Entry 9AS6 (electron microscopy, 3.07 A resolution); this record covers chains C and D of the 5 polymer chains in the assembly.

# Chain C
Protein: Guanine nucleotide-binding protein G(I)/G(S)/G(T) subunit beta-1
From: Homo sapiens
UniProtKB: P62873 (GBB1_HUMAN); residues 2-340 here = UniProt positions 2-340
Sequence (358 residues; row label = number of the first residue in the row; numbers below 1 keep their minus sign (Met-17 is residue -17)):
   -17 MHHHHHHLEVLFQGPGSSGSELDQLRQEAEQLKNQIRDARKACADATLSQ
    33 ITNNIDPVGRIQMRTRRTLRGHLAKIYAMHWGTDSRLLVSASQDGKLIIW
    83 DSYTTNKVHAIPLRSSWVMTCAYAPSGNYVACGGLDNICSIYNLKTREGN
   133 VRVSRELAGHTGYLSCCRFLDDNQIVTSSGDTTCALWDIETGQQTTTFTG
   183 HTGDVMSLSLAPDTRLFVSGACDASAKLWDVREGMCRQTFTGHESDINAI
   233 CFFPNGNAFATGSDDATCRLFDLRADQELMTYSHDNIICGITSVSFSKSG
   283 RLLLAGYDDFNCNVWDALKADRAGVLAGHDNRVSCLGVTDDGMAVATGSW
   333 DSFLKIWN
Disordered / not traced: -17 to 6
Construct notes: expression tag (-17 to 1)
Curated features (UniProtKB/Swiss-Prot):
  - modified residue: Ser2 (N-acetylserine), His266 (Phosphohistidine)
  - natural variant: Leu30 (L30F: In MRD42; uncertain significance), Arg52 (R52G: In MRD42), Gly64 (G64V: In MRD42), Asp76 (D76E: In MRD42; D76G: In MRD42), Gly77 (G77S: In MRD42), Lys78 (K78R: In MRD42), Ile80 (I80N: In MRD42; I80T: In MRD42), His91 (H91R: In MRD42; uncertain significance), Ala92 (A92T: In MRD42), Pro94 (P94S: In MRD42), Leu95 (L95P: In MRD42), Arg96 (R96L: In MRD42), 5 further natural variant entries in UniProt

# Chain D
Protein: Guanine nucleotide-binding protein G(I)/G(S)/G(O) subunit gamma-2
From: Homo sapiens
UniProtKB: P59768 (GBG2_HUMAN); numbering as in UniProt (aligned over 1-71)
Sequence (71 residues; row label = number of the first residue in the row):
     1 MASNNTASIAQARKLVEQLKMEANIDRIKVSKAAADLMAYCEAHAKEDPL
    51 LTPVPASENPFREKKFFCAIL
Disordered / not traced: 1-11, 62-71
Curated features (UniProtKB/Swiss-Prot):
  - modified residue: Ala2 (N-acetylalanine), Cys68 (Cysteine methyl ester)
  - lipidation: Cys68 (S-geranylgeranyl cysteine)

# Chain C / chain D interface
Contacting residue pairs (75; chain C residue first):
  Leu7(C) - Val16(D)
  Ala11(C) - Val16(D)  hydrophobic
  Ala11(C) - Leu19(D)
  Leu14(C) - Leu19(D)  hydrophobic
  Leu14(C) - Lys20(D)
  Lys15(C) - Leu19(D)
  Ile18(C) - Leu19(D)  hydrophobic
  Ile18(C) - Ala23(D)  hydrophobic
  Ala21(C) - Arg27(D)
  Arg22(C) - Arg27(D)
  Cys25(C) - Arg27(D)
  Cys25(C) - Val30(D)
  Ala26(C) - Val30(D)  hydrophobic
  Asp27(C) - Lys29(D)
  Asp27(C) - Val30(D)
  Asp27(C) - Ser31(D)  hydrogen bond
  Ala28(C) - Val30(D)
  Leu30(C) - Ala34(D)  hydrophobic
  Ile33(C) - Ser31(D)
  Ile33(C) - Ala34(D)  hydrophobic
  Ile33(C) - Met38(D)  hydrophobic
  Thr34(C) - Met38(D)
  Ile37(C) - Met38(D)  hydrophobic
  Ile37(C) - Glu42(D)
  Arg48(C) - Phe61(D)
  Arg49(C) - Pro60(D)  hydrogen bond (side chain-backbone)
  Arg49(C) - Phe61(D)  hydrogen bond (side chain-backbone)
  Ser84(C) - Phe61(D)
  Tyr85(C) - Pro60(D)
  Tyr85(C) - Phe61(D)  hydrophobic
  Cys218(C) - Gln18(D)
  Cys218(C) - Glu22(D)  hydrogen bond
  Arg219(C) - Glu22(D)
  Gln220(C) - Ile25(D)
  Thr221(C) - Glu22(D)
  Phe235(C) - Leu37(D)  hydrophobic
  Phe235(C) - Tyr40(D)  hydrophobic
  Phe235(C) - Cys41(D)  hydrophobic
  Pro236(C) - Tyr40(D)
  Leu252(C) - Leu37(D)  hydrophobic
  Asp254(C) - Ala33(D)
  Arg256(C) - Asp26(D)
  Arg256(C) - Arg27(D)
  Arg256(C) - Ile28(D)
  Arg256(C) - Asp36(D)
  Ala257(C) - Arg27(D)
  Ala257(C) - Ile28(D)
  Asp258(C) - Ile25(D)
  Asp258(C) - Arg27(D)  salt bridge
  Gln259(C) - Val30(D)
  Leu261(C) - Val30(D)  hydrophobic
  Ser279(C) - Asp48(D)  hydrogen bond
  Lys280(C) - Asp48(D)
  Ser281(C) - Tyr40(D)
  Ser281(C) - Cys41(D)
  Ser281(C) - His44(D)
  Ser281(C) - Asp48(D)  hydrogen bond
  Ser281(C) - Leu51(D)
  Leu284(C) - Leu51(D)  hydrophobic
  Leu300(C) - Met38(D)  hydrophobic
  Leu300(C) - Cys41(D)  hydrophobic
  Asp323(C) - Pro49(D)
  Gly324(C) - Pro49(D)
  Gly324(C) - Leu50(D)
  Met325(C) - Pro49(D)  hydrophobic
  Met325(C) - Leu50(D)
  Met325(C) - Val54(D)  hydrophobic
  Met325(C) - Asn59(D)
  Met325(C) - Pro60(D)
  Ala326(C) - Phe61(D)  hydrophobic
  Val327(C) - Leu50(D)  hydrophobic
  Ile338(C) - Phe61(D)  hydrophobic
  Asn340(C) - Leu50(D)
  Asn340(C) - Asn59(D)  hydrogen bond
  Asn340(C) - Phe61(D)
Also at the interface, not in a pair above, chain C (51 interface residues in all): Gln17, Val40, Met45, Asn237, Ala240, Gly282, Arg283
Also at the interface, not in a pair above, chain D (34 interface residues in all): Leu15, Ala35, Ala45, Glu47

# In short
51 residues of chain C face 34 of chain D across their interface, with 7 hydrogen bonds and 1 salt bridge.
Polar pairs include Asp258(C)-Arg27(D), Asp27(C)-Ser31(D) and Arg49(C)-Pro60(D).
Chain C is Guanine nucleotide-binding protein G(I)/G(S)/G(T) subunit beta-1 and chain D is Guanine
nucleotide-binding protein G(I)/G(S)/G(O) subunit gamma-2, both from Homo sapiens; the structure, Global
reconstruction of 5-HT2AR bound to mescaline in complex with a mini-Gq protein and scFv16 obtained ..., was
determined by electron microscopy, deposited together with 9ARY, 9AS0, 9AS2, 9AS4, 9AS8 and 9ASA.
